5NUI - chains A and B of the 3 polymer chains in the assembly; structure by X-ray diffraction, 2.50 A resolution.

[Chain A (and B)]
Molecule: Protein Nef
Organism: Simian immunodeficiency virus
Notes: chain B of this document is another copy of the same molecule, construct and numbering; everything in this record applies to it too
Reference sequence: Q5QGG3 (Q5QGG3_SIV); residue numbers follow UniProt; this construct covers 87-235
Sequence (151 residues; numbered 85 to 235; the number before each row is that of its first residue):
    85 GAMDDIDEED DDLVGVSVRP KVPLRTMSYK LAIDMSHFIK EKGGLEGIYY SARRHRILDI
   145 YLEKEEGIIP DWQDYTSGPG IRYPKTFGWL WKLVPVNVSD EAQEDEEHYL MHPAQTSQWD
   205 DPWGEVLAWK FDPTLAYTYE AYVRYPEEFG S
Unresolved in the structure: 85-106, 184-202, 234-235 (chain B: 85-103, 234-235)
Differences from the reference sequence: expression tag (85-86); conflict Glu93 (Glx in Q5QGG3)

[Chain A / chain B interface]
Residue-residue contacts - 17 pairs, chain A then chain B:
  Ile123(A) - Met195(B)  hydrophobic
  Lys126(A) - Met195(B)
  Gly127(A) - Pro197(B)
  Gly128(A) - Leu194(B)
  Gly128(A) - Met195(B)  hydrogen bond (backbone-backbone)
  Leu129(A) - Leu194(B)  hydrophobic
  Ile132(A) - Tyr193(B)
  Ile132(A) - Leu194(B)  hydrophobic
  Arg137(A) - Gln187(B)
  Arg137(A) - Glu190(B)  salt bridge
  Arg138(A) - Glu190(B)  salt bridge
  Arg138(A) - Leu194(B)
  Ile141(A) - Glu190(B)
  Ile141(A) - Leu194(B)  hydrophobic
  Leu142(A) - Met195(B)  hydrophobic
  Tyr145(A) - Glu191(B)
  Tyr145(A) - Met195(B)  hydrophobic
Interface residues without a listed pair, chain A (12 interface residues in all): Trp213
Interface residues without a listed pair, chain B (9 interface residues in all): Ala186, His196
Interface features reported in the paper:
  - pairs named by the authors: Lys126(A)-Met195(B), Gly128(A)-Leu194(B), Leu129(A)-Leu194(B) (hydrophobic contact), Ile132(A)-Leu194(B) (hydrophobic contact), Arg137(A)-Glu190(B) (salt bridge), Arg138(A)-Leu194(B) (hydrophobic contact), Leu142(A)-Met195(B) (hydrophobic contact), Tyr145(A)-Met195(B), Trp213(A)-Leu194(B) (hydrophobic contact), Glu190(B)-Arg138(A) (salt bridge)
  - interface residues, chain A: Ile123(A), Ile141(A)
  - interface residues, chain B: Gln187(B), Glu191(B), Tyr193(B), His196(B), Pro197(B)

[Overview]
12 residues of chain A and 9 residues of chain B are in contact, with 1 hydrogen bond and 2 salt bridges.
Polar pairs include Arg137(A)-Glu190(B), Arg138(A)-Glu190(B) and Gly128(A)-Met195(B). The authors report
contacts between Lys126(A) and Met195(B), Gly128(A) and Leu194(B) and Tyr145(A) and Met195(B); hydrophobic
contacts between Leu129(A) and Leu194(B), Ile132(A) and Leu194(B) and Arg138(A) and Leu194(B) among others;
salt bridges between Arg137(A) and Glu190(B) and Glu190(B) and Arg138(A). From the paper: interface residues
Ile123(A), Ile141(A) and Gln187(B) among others.
Chain A and chain B are both Protein Nef (Simian immunodeficiency virus); the structure, Crystal structure of
SIVmac239 Nef in an ExxxLM endocytic sorting motif bound state, was determined by X-ray diffraction (same
publication as 5NUH).
